PDB entry 7LCI | electron microscopy, 2.90 A resolution | chains R and A of the 4 polymer chains in the assembly

== Chain R ==
Molecule: Glucagon-like peptide 1 receptor
Source organism: Homo sapiens
Reference sequence: P43220 (GLP1R_HUMAN); numbering as in UniProt (aligned over 24-463)
Sequence (491 residues; numbered -8 to 482; the number before each row is that of its first residue; numbers below 1 keep their minus sign (Met-8 is residue -8)):
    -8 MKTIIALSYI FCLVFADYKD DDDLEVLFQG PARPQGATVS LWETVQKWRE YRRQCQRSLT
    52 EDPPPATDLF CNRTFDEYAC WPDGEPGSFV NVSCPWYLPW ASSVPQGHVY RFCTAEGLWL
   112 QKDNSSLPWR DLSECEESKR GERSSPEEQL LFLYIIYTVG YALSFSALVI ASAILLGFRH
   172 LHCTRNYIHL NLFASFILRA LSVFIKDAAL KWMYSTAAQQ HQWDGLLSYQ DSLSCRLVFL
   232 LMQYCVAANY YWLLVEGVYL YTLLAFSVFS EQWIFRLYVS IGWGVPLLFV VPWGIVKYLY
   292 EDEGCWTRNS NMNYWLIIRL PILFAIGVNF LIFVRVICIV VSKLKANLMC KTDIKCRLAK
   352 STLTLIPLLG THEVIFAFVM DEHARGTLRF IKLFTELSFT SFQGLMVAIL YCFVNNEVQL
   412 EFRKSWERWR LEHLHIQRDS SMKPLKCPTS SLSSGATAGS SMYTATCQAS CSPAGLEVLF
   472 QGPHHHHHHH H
Unresolved in the structure: -8 to 27, 115-117, 424-482
Construct notes: expression tag (-8 to 23, 464-482); conflict Phe260 (Leu in P43220)
Cystine bridges: Cys46-Cys71, Cys62-Cys104, Cys85-Cys126, Cys226-Cys296
Residues lining bound ligands: UK4 (2-[(4-{6-[(4-cyano-2-fluorophenyl)methoxy]pyridin-2-yl}piperidin-1-yl)methyl]-1-{[(2S)-oxetan-2-yl]methyl}-1H-benzimidazole-6-carboxylic acid): Ser31, Leu32, Trp33, Val36, Gln37, Glu138, Leu141, Lys197, Leu201, Trp203, Ser206, Thr207, Leu217, Leu218, Gln221, Cys226, Phe230, Met233, Gln234, Cys296, Thr298, Thr378, Arg380, Phe381, Leu384, Phe385
From the paper describing this entry:
  - conformationally variable residues (helix shift, side-chain flip): Thr343, Lys415, Arg419

== Chain A ==
Molecule: Guanine nucleotide-binding protein G(s) subunit alpha isoforms short
Source organism: Homo sapiens
Reference sequence: P63092 (GNAS2_HUMAN); residues 1-394 here = UniProt positions 1-394
Sequence (394 residues; row label = number of the first residue in the row):
     1 MGCLGNSKTE DQRNEEKAQR EANKKIEKQL QKDKQVYRAT HRLLLLGAGE SGKNTIVKQM
    61 RILHVNGFNG EGGEEDPQAA RSNSDGEKAT KVQDIKNNLK EAIETIVAAM SNLVPPVELA
   121 NPENQFRVDY ILSVMNVPDF DFPPEFYEHA KALWEDEGVR ACYERSNEYQ LIDCAQYFLD
   181 KIDVIKQADY VPSDQDLLRC RVLTSGIFET KFQVDKVNFH MFDVGAQRDE RRKWIQCFND
   241 VTAIIFVVAS SSYNMVIRED NQTNRLQAAL KLFDSIWNNK WLRDTSVILF LNKQDLLAEK
   301 VLAGKSKIED YFPEFARYTT PEDATPEPGE DPRVTRAKYF IRDEFLRIST ASGDGRHYCY
   361 PHFTCSVDTE NIRRVFNDCR DIIQRMHLRQ YELL
Unresolved in the structure: 1-10, 65-204
Construct notes: conflict Asn54 (Ser in P63092), Ala226 (Gly in P63092), Ala268 (Glu in P63092), Lys271 (Asn in P63092), Asp274 (Lys in P63092), Lys280 (Arg in P63092), Asp284 (Thr in P63092), Thr285 (Ile in P63092); engineered mutation Ser366 (Ala in P63092)
From the paper describing this entry:
  - conformationally variable residues (side-chain flip): Glu16, Glu27, Arg232

== Chain R / chain A interface ==
Pairs across the interface (29; chain R residue first):
  Arg176(R) with Gln390(A), hydrogen bond (side chain-backbone); Tyr391(A)
  Tyr250(R) with Tyr391(A)
  Leu251(R) with Tyr391(A), hydrophobic
  Leu254(R) with His387(A); Tyr391(A)
  Leu255(R) with Gln384(A), hydrogen bond (backbone-side chain); Leu388(A), hydrophobic
  Phe257(R) with His41(A); Val217(A), hydrophobic; Phe376(A), hydrophobic; Arg380(A)
  Val331(R) with Leu393(A)
  Lys334(R) with Asp381(A), salt bridge; Gln384(A), hydrogen bond; Arg385(A), hydrogen bond (backbone-side chain); Leu388(A); Leu394(A)
  Leu335(R) with Leu394(A), hydrophobic
  Ala337(R) with Arg385(A)
  Asn338(R) with Arg385(A), hydrogen bond
  Arg348(R) with Glu392(A), hydrogen bond (side chain-backbone); Leu393(A); Leu394(A)
  Ser352(R) with Leu393(A)
  Thr355(R) with Leu393(A)
  Leu356(R) with Leu393(A), hydrophobic
  Val405(R) with Glu392(A)
  Asn406(R) with Glu392(A)
Other interface residues (no listed pair), chain R (24 interface residues in all): His180, Glu247, Ile330, Leu359, Leu401, Tyr402, Asn407
Other interface residues (no listed pair), chain A (17 interface residues in all): Tyr358, Cys379, Ile383
From the paper, about this interface:
  - specific contacts: Phe257(R)-Val217(A) (hydrophobic contact), Phe257(R)-Phe376(A) (hydrophobic contact), Phe257(R)-Arg380(A) (hydrophobic contact), Phe257(R)-His41(A) (hydrophobic contact), Gln384(A)-Leu255(R) (hydrogen bond), Gln384(A)-Lys334(R) (hydrogen bond), Arg385(A)-Lys334(R) (hydrogen bond), Arg385(A)-Asn338(R) (hydrogen bond), Tyr391(A)-Glu247(R) (water-mediated contact), Glu392(A)-Arg348(R) (hydrogen bond)

== In short ==
24 residues of chain R and 17 residues of chain A are in contact; the contacts include 6 hydrogen bonds and 1
salt bridge. Among the polar pairs are Lys334(R)-Asp381(A), Arg176(R)-Gln390(A) and Leu255(R)-Gln384(A). The
paper describes hydrophobic contacts between Phe257(R) and Val217(A), Phe257(R) and Phe376(A) and Phe257(R)
and Arg380(A) among others; hydrogen bonds between Gln384(A) and Leu255(R), Gln384(A) and Lys334(R) and
Arg385(A) and Lys334(R) among others; a water-mediated contact between Tyr391(A) and Glu247(R). From the
paper: conformational variability at Thr343(R), Lys415(R) and Glu16(A) among others.
Here chain R is Glucagon-like peptide 1 receptor and chain A is Guanine nucleotide-binding protein G(s)
subunit alpha isoforms short, both from Homo sapiens. Entry 7LCI (PF 06882961 bound to the glucagon-like
peptide-1 receptor (GLP-1R):Gs complex) was determined by electron microscopy together with 7LCJ and 7LCK from
the same study.
